Entry 6V9H (electron microscopy, 4.10 A resolution (low resolution: residue-level contacts below are approximate; hydrogen-bond / salt-bridge calls are withheld)); this record covers chains C and D of the 5 polymer chains in the assembly.

[Chain C]
Protein: Ankyrin repeat and SOCS box protein 9
From: Homo sapiens
Reference sequence: Q96DX5 (ASB9_HUMAN); residues 1-294 here = UniProt positions 1-294
Sequence (314 residues; each row starts with the number of its first residue; numbers below 1 keep their minus sign (Met-19 is residue -19)):
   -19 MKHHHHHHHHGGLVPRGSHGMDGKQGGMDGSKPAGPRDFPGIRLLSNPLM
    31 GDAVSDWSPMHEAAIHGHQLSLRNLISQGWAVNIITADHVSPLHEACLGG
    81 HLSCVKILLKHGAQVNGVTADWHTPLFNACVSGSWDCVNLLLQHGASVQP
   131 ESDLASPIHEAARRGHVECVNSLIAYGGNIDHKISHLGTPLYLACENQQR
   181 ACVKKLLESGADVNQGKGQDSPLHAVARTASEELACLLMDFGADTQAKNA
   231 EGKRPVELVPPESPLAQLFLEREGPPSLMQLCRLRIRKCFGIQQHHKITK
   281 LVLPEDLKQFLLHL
Not modelled in the structure: -19 to 24
Sequence notes: initiating methionine (-19); expression tag (-18 to 0)
Swiss-Prot annotation at these positions:
  - site (Essential for binding to CKB): His103, Phe107
  - modified residue: Met1 (N-acetylmethionine), Ser51 (Phosphoserine)
Reported in the primary citation:
  - conformationally variable residues (order/disorder transition): Leu25 to Val34

[Chain D]
Protein: Elongin-C
From: Homo sapiens
Reference sequence: Q15369 (ELOC_HUMAN), isoform Q15369-2; residues 17-112 here correspond to UniProt positions 1-96 (UniProt number = residue number - 16)
Sequence (97 residues; row label = number of the first residue in the row):
    16 MMYVKLISSDGHEFIVKREHALTSGTIKAMLSGPGQFAENETNEVNFREI
    66 PSHVLSKVCMYFTYKVRYTNSSTEIPEFPIAPEIALELLMAANFLDC
Not modelled in the structure: 16-17, 47-58, 87-88
Sequence notes: initiating methionine (16)

[Chain C / chain D interface]
Contacting residue pairs (30):
  Glu253(C) with Ile90(D)
  Pro255(C) with Lys80(D); Tyr83(D); Ile90(D)
  Pro256(C) with Tyr76(D)
  Ser257(C) with Tyr76(D); Cys112(D)
  Leu258(C) with Tyr76(D); Phe93(D); Leu103(D); Ala107(D); Cys112(D)
  Met259(C) with Leu104(D); Ala107(D); Asn108(D); Cys112(D)
  Leu261(C) with Tyr76(D); Phe93(D)
  Cys262(C) with Ile95(D); Leu103(D); Leu104(D)
  Arg265(C) with Ile95(D); Pro97(D)
  Ile266(C) with Ala100(D); Leu101(D); Leu104(D)
  Leu281(C) with Leu101(D)
  Leu283(C) with Leu101(D)
  Pro284(C) with Met105(D)
  Leu287(C) with Met105(D)
Also at the interface, not in a pair above, chain C (19 interface residues in all): Gly254, Lys268, Cys269, Phe290, Leu291
Also at the interface, not in a pair above, chain D (19 interface residues in all): Val73, Tyr79, Thr84, Glu92
The authors on this interface:
  - interface residues, chain C: Leu258(C), Met259(C)

[Summary]
Chain C and chain D each contribute 19 residues to their interface. From the paper: interface residues
Leu258(C) and Met259(C); conformational variability at Leu25(C).
Here chain C is Ankyrin repeat and SOCS box protein 9 and chain D is Elongin-C, both from Homo sapiens. Entry
6V9H (Ankyrin repeat and SOCS-box protein 9 (ASB9), ElonginB (ELOB), and ElonginC (ELOC) bound to its
substrate ...) was determined by electron microscopy, deposited together with 6V9I.
